PDB entry 9EVH | electron microscopy, 3.38 A resolution | chains C and S of the 7 polymer chains in the assembly

== Chain C ==
Molecule: Large T antigen
Source organism: Betapolyomavirus macacae
Notes: EC 3.6.4.-
Reference sequence: P03070 (LT_SV40); numbering as in UniProt (aligned over 1-708)
Chain sequence (708 residues; numbered 1 to 708; the number before each row is that of its first residue):
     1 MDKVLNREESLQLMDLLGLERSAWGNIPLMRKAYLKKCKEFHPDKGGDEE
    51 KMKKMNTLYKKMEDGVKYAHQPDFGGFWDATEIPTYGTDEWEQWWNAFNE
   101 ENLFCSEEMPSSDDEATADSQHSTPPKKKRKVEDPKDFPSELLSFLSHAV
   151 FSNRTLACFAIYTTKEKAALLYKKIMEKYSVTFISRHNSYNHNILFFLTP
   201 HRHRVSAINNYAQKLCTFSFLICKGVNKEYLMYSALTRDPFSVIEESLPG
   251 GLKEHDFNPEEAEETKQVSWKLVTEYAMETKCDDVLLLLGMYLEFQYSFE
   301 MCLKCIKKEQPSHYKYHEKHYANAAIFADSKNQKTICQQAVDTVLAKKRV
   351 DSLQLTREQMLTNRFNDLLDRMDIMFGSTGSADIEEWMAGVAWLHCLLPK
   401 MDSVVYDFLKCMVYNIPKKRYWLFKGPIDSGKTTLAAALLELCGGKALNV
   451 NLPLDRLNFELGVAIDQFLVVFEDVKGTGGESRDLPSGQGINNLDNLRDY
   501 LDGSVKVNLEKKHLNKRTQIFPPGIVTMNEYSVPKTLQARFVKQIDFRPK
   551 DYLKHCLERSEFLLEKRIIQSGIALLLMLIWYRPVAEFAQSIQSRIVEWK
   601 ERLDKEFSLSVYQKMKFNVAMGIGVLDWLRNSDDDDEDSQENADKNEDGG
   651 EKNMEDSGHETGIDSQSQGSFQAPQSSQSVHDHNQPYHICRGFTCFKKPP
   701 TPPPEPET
Not modelled in the structure: 1-265, 628-708
Residues lining bound ligands: ADP (adenosine-5'-diphosphate): Trp-393, Leu-397, Pro-427, Ile-428, Asp-429, Ser-430, Gly-431, Lys-432, Thr-433, Thr-434, Arg-548, Pro-549, Lys-550, Leu-553, Lys-554, Leu-557, Leu-564
Curated features (UniProtKB/Swiss-Prot):
  - DNA-binding region: Pro-139 to Glu-254 (T-ag OBD)
  - zinc finger: Thr-265 to Arg-357 (T-ag D1-type)
  - region: Glu-63 to Asp-89 (Binding of LT to the CUL7 complex), Pro-699 to Thr-708 (CPD)
  - motif: Leu-103 to Glu-107 (LXCXE motif), Pro-125 to Val-132 (Nuclear localization signal)
  - binding site (Zn(2+)): Cys-302, Cys-305, His-313, His-317
  - binding site (ATP): Gly-426 to Thr-433
  - modified residue: Met-1 (N-acetylmethionine), Ser-106 (Phosphoserine), Ser-112 (Phosphoserine), Ser-120 (Phosphoserine), Ser-123 (Phosphoserine), Thr-124 (Phosphothreonine), Ser-639 (Phosphoserine), Ser-676 (Phosphoserine), Ser-677 (Phosphoserine), Ser-679 (Phosphoserine), Lys-697 (N6-acetyllysine), Thr-701 (Phosphothreonine)

== Chain S ==
Molecule: 7-nt DNA strand
Sequence (7 nucleotides; numbered 1 to 7; the number before each row is that of its first residue):
     1 TTTTTTT

== Interface between chain C and chain S ==
Pairs across the interface (6):
  Arg-456(C) / DT5(S)  salt bridge to the phosphate
  Phe-459(C) / DT4(S)  phosphate contact
  Lys-512(C) / DT4(S)  phosphate contact
  Lys-512(C) / DT5(S)  salt bridge to the phosphate
  His-513(C) / DT3(S)  hydrogen bond to the base
  His-513(C) / DT4(S)  hydrogen bond to the phosphate
Interface residues without a listed pair, chain S (4 interface residues in all): DT2

== In short ==
Chain C and chain S each contribute 4 residues to their interface; the contacts include 2 hydrogen bonds and 2
salt bridges. Polar pairs include His-513(C)/DT3(S), His-513(C)/DT4(S) and Arg-456(C)/DT5(S). Bound to chain
C: ADP.
Chain C is Large T antigen (Betapolyomavirus macacae) and chain S is a 7-nt DNA strand; the structure, SV40
large T antigen assembly with DNA in presence of ADP, was determined by electron microscopy (same publication
as 9EVP, 9F3T, 9F3U, 9F5I, 9F73, 9F74 and 14 further entries).
